Entry 8TYJ (X-ray diffraction, 1.90 A resolution); this record covers chains A and B.

Chain A:
Name: 2'-O-methyltransferase
Organism: Severe acute respiratory syndrome coronavirus 2
Notes: EC 2.1.1.-
UniProtKB: P0DTD1 (R1AB_SARS2); residues 1-298 here correspond to UniProt positions 6799-7096 (UniProt number = residue number + 6798)
Amino-acid sequence (298 residues; row label = number of the first residue in the row):
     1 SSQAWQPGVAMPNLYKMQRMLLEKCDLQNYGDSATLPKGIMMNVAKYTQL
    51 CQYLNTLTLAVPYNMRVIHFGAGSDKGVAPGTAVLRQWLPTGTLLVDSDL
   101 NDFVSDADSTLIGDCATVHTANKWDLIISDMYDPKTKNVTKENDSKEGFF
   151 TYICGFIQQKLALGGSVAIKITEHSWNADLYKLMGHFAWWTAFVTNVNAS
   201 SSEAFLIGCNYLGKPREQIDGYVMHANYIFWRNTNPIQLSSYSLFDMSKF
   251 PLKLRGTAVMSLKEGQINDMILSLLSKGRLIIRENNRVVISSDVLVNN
Not modelled in the structure: 1, 298
Swiss-Prot annotation at these positions:
  - active site: Lys-46, Asp-130, Lys-170, Glu-203
Residues lining bound ligands: S-adenosylhomocysteine (SAH): Asn-43, Tyr-47, His-69, Gly-71, Ala-72, Gly-73, Ser-74, Ala-79, Pro-80, Gly-81, Asp-99, Leu-100, Asn-101, Gly-113, Asp-114, Cys-115, Asp-130, Met-131, Tyr-132, Phe-149

Chain B:
Name: Non-structural protein 10
Organism: Severe acute respiratory syndrome coronavirus 2
UniProtKB: P0DTD1 (R1AB_SARS2); residues 4-142 here correspond to UniProt positions 4254-4392 (UniProt number = residue number + 4250)
Amino-acid sequence (139 residues; numbered 4 to 142; the number before each row is that of its first residue):
     4 AGNATEVPANSTVLSFCAFAVDAAKAYKDYLASGGQPITNCVKMLCTHTG
    54 TGQAITVTPEANMDQESFGGASCCLYCRCHIDHPNPKGFCDLKGKYVQIP
   104 TTCANDPVGFTLKNTVCTVCGMWKGYGCSCDQLREPMLQ
Not modelled in the structure: 4-21, 136-142
Swiss-Prot annotation at these positions:
  - binding site (Zn(2+)): Cys-77, Cys-80, His-86, Cys-93, Cys-120, Cys-123, Cys-131, Cys-133
  - site: Gln-142 (Cleavage)
Bound ions: Zn2+ site 1: Cys-77, Cys-80, His-86, Cys-93; Zn2+ site 2: Cys-120, Cys-123, Cys-131, Cys-133

Interface between chain A and chain B:
Residue-residue contacts (43):
  Lys-38(A) with Lys-46(B), hydrogen bond (backbone-side chain)
  Gly-39(A) with Lys-46(B)
  Ile-40(A) with Lys-46(B); Met-47(B); Leu-48(B), hydrophobic
  Met-41(A) with Asn-43(B); Cys-44(B); Val-45(B), hydrophobic
  Val-44(A) with Val-45(B), hydrophobic; Lys-46(B)
  Thr-48(A) with Leu-48(B)
  Lys-76(A) with Asn-43(B)
  Val-78(A) with Asn-43(B); Val-45(B), hydrophobic; Ser-75(B); Arg-81(B)
  Pro-80(A) with Val-45(B), hydrophobic
  Ala-83(A) with Met-47(B); Tyr-99(B), hydrogen bond (backbone-side chain)
  Val-84(A) with Met-47(B)
  Arg-86(A) with Gly-97(B), hydrogen bond (side chain-backbone); Tyr-99(B)
  Gln-87(A) with Met-47(B); Leu-48(B), hydrogen bond (side chain-backbone); Pro-62(B); Tyr-99(B), hydrogen bond (backbone-side chain)
  Thr-91(A) with Val-60(B)
  Val-104(A) with Ala-74(B), hydrophobic; Cys-80(B)
  Ser-105(A) with Ala-74(B); Lys-96(B), hydrogen bond (backbone-side chain)
  Asp-106(A) with Gly-72(B); Gly-73(B), hydrogen bond (side chain-backbone); Ala-74(B), hydrogen bond (side chain-backbone); Lys-96(B); Gly-97(B), hydrogen bond (side chain-backbone); Lys-98(B)
  Ala-107(A) with Lys-96(B)
  Leu-244(A) with Leu-48(B), hydrophobic
  Met-247(A) with Leu-48(B); Cys-49(B); Thr-50(B)
  Ser-248(A) with Thr-50(B)
Other interface residues (no listed pair), chain A (23 interface residues in all): Pro-37, Ala-45
Other interface residues (no listed pair), chain B (23 interface residues in all): Thr-61, His-83, Leu-95

Overview:
Chain A and chain B each contribute 23 residues to their interface; the contacts include 9 hydrogen bonds.
Polar pairs include Lys-38(A)/Lys-46(B), Ala-83(A)/Tyr-99(B) and Arg-86(A)/Gly-97(B). Ligands of chain A:
S-adenosylhomocysteine. From UniProt: 4 active-site residues on chain A; 8 Zn2+-binding residues on chain B.
Here chain A is 2'-O-methyltransferase and chain B is Non-structural protein 10, both from Severe acute
respiratory syndrome coronavirus 2. Entry 8TYJ (Crystal structure of SARS-CoV-2 nsp10/nsp16 complex with bound
SAH) was determined by X-ray diffraction.
